Entry 5BWY (X-ray diffraction, 2.64 A resolution); this record covers chain A.

== Chain A ==
Name: Plasmepsin-2
Organism: Plasmodium falciparum
UniProt: W7FL77 (W7FL77_PLAFA); residues 1-329 here correspond to UniProt positions 125-453 (UniProt number = residue number + 124)
Amino-acid sequence (376 residues; row label = number of the first residue in the row):
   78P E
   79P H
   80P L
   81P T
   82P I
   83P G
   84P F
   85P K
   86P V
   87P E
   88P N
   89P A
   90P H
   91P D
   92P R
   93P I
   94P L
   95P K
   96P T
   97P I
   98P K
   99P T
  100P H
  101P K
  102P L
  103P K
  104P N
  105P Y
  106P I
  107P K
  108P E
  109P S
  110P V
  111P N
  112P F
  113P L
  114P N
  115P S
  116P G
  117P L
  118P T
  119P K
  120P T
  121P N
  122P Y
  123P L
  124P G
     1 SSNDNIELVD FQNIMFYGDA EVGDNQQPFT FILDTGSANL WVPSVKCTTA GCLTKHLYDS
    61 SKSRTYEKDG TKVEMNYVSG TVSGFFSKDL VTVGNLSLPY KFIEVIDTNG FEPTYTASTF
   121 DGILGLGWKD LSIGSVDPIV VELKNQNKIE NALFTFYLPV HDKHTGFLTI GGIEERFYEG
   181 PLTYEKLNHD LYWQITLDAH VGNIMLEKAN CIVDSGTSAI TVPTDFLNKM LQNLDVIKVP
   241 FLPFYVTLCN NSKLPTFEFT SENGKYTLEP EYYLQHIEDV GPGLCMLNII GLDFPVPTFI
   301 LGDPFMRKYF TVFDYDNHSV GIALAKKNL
Disulfide bonds: Cys-47/Cys-52, Cys-249/Cys-285
What the authors report for this chain:
  - contacts within the chain: Ser-37/Trp-41 (hydrogen bond), Asp-91P/His-164 (hydrogen bond), Tyr-105P/Pro-240 (hydrogen bond)
  - catalytic residues: Asp-34, Asp-214

== Overview ==
The paper reports catalytic residues Asp-34 and Asp-214; contacts within the chain involving Trp-41, Ser-37
and Asp-91P among others.
Chain A is Plasmepsin-2 (Plasmodium falciparum); the structure, Structure of proplasmepsin II from Plasmodium
falciparum, Space Group P43212, was determined by X-ray diffraction together with 5JOD from the same study.
